PDB entry 6CHI | X-ray diffraction, 2.70 A resolution | chain A

[Chain A]
Molecule: Steroid 17-alpha-hydroxylase/17,20 lyase
From: Homo sapiens
Notes: EC 1.14.14.19, 1.14.14.32
UniProt: P05093 (CP17A_HUMAN); residue numbers follow UniProt; this construct covers 24-508
Amino-acid sequence (494 residues; numbered 19 to 512; the number before each row is that of its first residue):
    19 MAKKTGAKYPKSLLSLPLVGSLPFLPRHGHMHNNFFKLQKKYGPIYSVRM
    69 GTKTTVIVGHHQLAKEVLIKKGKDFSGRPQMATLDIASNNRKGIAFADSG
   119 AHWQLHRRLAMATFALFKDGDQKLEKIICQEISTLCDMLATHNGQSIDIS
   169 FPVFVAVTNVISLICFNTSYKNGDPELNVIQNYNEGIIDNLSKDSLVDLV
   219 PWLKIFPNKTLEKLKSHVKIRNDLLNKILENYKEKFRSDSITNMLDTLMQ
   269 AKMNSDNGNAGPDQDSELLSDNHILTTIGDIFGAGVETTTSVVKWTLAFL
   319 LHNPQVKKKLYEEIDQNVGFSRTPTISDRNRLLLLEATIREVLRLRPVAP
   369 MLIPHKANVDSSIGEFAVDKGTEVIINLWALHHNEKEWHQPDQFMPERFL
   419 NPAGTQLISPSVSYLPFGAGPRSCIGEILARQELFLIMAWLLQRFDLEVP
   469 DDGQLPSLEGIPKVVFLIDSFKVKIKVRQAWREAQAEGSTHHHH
Unresolved in the structure: 19-29, 274-282, 505-512
Sequence notes: initiating methionine (19); expression tag (20-23, 509-512)
Bound ions: heme Fe: C442 (together with 3NX)
Small-molecule neighbours:
  - 3NX (3-hydroxy-17-(3-pyridyl)-androst-5,16-dien-6-amide): A105, A113, F114, Y201, N202, I205, I206, R239, G297, D298, G301, A302, E305, T306, V366, A367, I371, V482, V483
  - heme (HEM): L86, R96, I112, A113, W121, R125, F132, I299, A302, G303, T306, T307, V310, L361, V366, A367, L370, I371, H373, P434, F435, G436, P439, R440, S441, C442, I443, G444, L447, A448, L452
From the paper describing this entry:
  - binding site for 3NX: A105, N202, R239, D298

[Summary]
Ligands of chain A: heme and compound 3NX. The paper reports a binding site for 3NX at A105, N202 and R239
among others.
Chain A is Steroid 17-alpha-hydroxylase/17,20 lyase (Homo sapiens); the structure, Human Cytochrome P450 17A1
in complex with inhibitor: abiraterone C6 amide, was determined by X-ray diffraction, deposited together with
6CIR and 6CIZ.
